8WRJ - chain A; structure by X-ray diffraction, 1.85 A resolution.

[Chain A]
Protein: Glycosyltransferase
Source organism: Catharanthus roseus
Notes: EC 2.4.1.-
UniProtKB: A0A385Z961 (A0A385Z961_CATRO); residues -8 to 465 here correspond to UniProt positions 1-474 (UniProt number = residue number + 9)
Chain sequence (474 residues; numbered -8 to 465; the number before each row is that of its first residue; numbers below 1 keep their minus sign (Met-8 is residue -8)):
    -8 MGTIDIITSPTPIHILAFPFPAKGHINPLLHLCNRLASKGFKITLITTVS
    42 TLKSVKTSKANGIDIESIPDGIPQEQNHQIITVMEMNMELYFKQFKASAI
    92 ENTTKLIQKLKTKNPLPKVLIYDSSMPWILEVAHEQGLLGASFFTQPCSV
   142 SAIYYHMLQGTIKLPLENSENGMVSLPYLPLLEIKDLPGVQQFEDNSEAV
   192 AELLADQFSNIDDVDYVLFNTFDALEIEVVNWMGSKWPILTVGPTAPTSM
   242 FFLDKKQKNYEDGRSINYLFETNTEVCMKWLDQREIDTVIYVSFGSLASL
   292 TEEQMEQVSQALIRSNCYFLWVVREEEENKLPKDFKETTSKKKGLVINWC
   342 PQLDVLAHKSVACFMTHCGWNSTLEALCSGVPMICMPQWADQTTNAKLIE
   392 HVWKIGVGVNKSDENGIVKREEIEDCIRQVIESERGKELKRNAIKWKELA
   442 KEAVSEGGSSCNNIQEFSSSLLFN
Unresolved in the structure: -8 to 2, 66-70, 157-163, 240-255, 404-407, 464-465
Ligand contacts:
  - Resibufogenin (6JI; 5-[(1R,2S,4R,6R,7R,10S,11S,14S,16R)-14-hydroxy-7,11-dimethyl-3-oxapentacyclo[8.8.0.02,4.02,7.011,16]octadecan-6-yl]pyran-2-one): Phe11, His16, Ile72, Met75, Glu76, Met79, Phe83, Ser116, Phe184, Val191, Leu194, Leu195, Gln198, Leu288, Trp380
  - UDP (uridine-5'-diphosphate): Lys14, Gly15, Asn18, Tyr259, Tyr282, Ser284, Gly286, Ser287, Leu288, Val313, Trp340, Cys341, Gln343, His358, Gly360, Trp361, Asn362, Ser363, Glu366, Trp380, Gln383

[Overview]
Ligands of chain A: Resibufogenin and UDP.
Chain A is Glycosyltransferase (Catharanthus roseus); the structure, glycosyltransferase UGT74AN3, was
determined by X-ray diffraction (same publication as 8INA, 8IND, 8INO, 8INV and 8WRK).
